8SKZ - chains A and K of the 11 polymer chains in the assembly; structure by electron microscopy, 3.50 A resolution.

Chain A:
Name: ATP-dependent DNA helicase DDM1, Lymphoid-specific helicase chimera
Organism: Arabidopsis thaliana
UniProt: chimeric construct of Q9XFH4, Q9NRZ9: residues 1-479 from Q9XFH4 (DDM1_ARATH) positions 1-479 (same numbers); residues 480-533 from Q9NRZ9 positions 500-553 (UniProt number = residue number + 20); residues 534-818 from Q9XFH4 (DDM1_ARATH) positions 480-764 (UniProt number = residue number - 54)
Amino-acid sequence (821 residues; row label = number of the first residue in the row; numbers below 1 keep their minus sign (Ser-2 is residue -2)):
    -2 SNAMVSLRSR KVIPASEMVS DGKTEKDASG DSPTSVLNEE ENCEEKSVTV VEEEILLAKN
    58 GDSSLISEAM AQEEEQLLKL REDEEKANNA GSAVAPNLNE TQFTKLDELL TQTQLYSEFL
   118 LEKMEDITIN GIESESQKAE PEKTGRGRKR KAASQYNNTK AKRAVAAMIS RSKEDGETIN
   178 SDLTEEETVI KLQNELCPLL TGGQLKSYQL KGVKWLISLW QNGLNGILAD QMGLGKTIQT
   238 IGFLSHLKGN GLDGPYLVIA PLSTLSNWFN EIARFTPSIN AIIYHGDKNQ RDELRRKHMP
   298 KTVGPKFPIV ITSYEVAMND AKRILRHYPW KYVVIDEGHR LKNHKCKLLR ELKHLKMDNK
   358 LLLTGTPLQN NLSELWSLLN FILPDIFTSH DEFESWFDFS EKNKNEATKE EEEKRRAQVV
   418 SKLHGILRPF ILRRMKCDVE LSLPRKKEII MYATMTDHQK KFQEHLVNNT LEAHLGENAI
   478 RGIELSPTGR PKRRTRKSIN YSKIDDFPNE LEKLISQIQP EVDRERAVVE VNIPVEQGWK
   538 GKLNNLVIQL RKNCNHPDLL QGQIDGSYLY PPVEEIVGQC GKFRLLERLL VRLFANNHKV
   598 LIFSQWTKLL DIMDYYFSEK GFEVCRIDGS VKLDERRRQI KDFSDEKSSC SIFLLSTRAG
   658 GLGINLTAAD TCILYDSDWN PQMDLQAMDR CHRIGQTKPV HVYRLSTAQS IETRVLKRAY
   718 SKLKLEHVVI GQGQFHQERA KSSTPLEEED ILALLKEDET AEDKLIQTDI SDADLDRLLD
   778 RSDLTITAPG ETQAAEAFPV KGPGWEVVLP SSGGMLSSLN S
Unresolved in the structure: -2 to 178, 474-479, 501-539, 732-754, 810-818
Sequence notes: expression tag (-2 to 0)
Swiss-Prot annotation at these positions:
  - motif: Arg145 to Gln152 (Nuclear localization signal 1), Asp333 to His336 (DEAH box), Leu429 to Val436 (Nuclear localization signal 2)
  - binding site (ATP): Asp227 to Thr234
  - modified residue (Phosphoserine): Ser483, Ser495
Residues lining bound ligands: ADP / beryllium trifluoride: Gln201, Gln206, Gly230, Leu231, Gly232, Lys233, Thr234, Ile235, Glu268, Asp333, Glu334, Gly660, Asn662, Arg687, Arg690, Ile691

Chain K:
Molecule: 192-nt DNA strand
Sequence (192 nucleotides; row label = number of the first residue in the row):
     7 CTGTTCAATA CATGCACAGG ATGTATATAT CTGACACGTG CCTGGAGACT AGGGAGTAAT
    67 CCCCTTGGCG GTTAAAACGC GGGGGACAGC GCGTACGTGC GTTTAAGCGG TGCTAGAGCT
   127 GTCTACGACC AATTGAGCGG CCTCGGCACC GGGATTCTCC AGAGGCCTAT TGGATTGGAA
   187 GTACAGGTTT TC
Unresolved in the structure: 7-16, 175-198

Chain A / chain K interface:
Residue-residue contacts - 12 pairs, chain A then chain K:
  Leu259(A) - DG77(K)  phosphate contact
  His282(A) - DT78(K)  salt bridge to the phosphate
  Lys285(A) - DT79(K)  phosphate contact
  Lys549(A) - DG74(K)  salt bridge to the phosphate
  Trp603(A) - DC75(K)  phosphate contact
  Thr604(A) - DC75(K)  phosphate contact
  Gly626(A) - DG76(K)  hydrogen bond to the phosphate
  Arg633(A) - DG77(K)  salt bridge to the phosphate
  Ser653(A) - DC75(K)  phosphate contact
  Ser653(A) - DG76(K)  hydrogen bond to the phosphate
  Arg655(A) - DC75(K)  sugar contact
  Ala656(A) - DG76(K)  hydrogen bond to the phosphate
Also at the interface, not in a pair above, chain A (15 interface residues in all): Arg288, Glu312, Gln602, Asp625
Also at the interface, not in a pair above, chain K (7 interface residues in all): DA80

Summary:
15 residues of chain A and 7 residues of chain K are in contact, with 3 hydrogen bonds and 3 salt bridges.
Polar contacts include Gly626(A)-DG76(K), Ser653(A)-DG76(K) and Ala656(A)-DG76(K). Bound to chain A: ADP /
beryllium trifluoride.
Here chain A is ATP-dependent DNA helicase DDM1, Lymphoid-specific helicase chimera (Arabidopsis thaliana) and
chain K is a 192-nt DNA strand. Entry 8SKZ (Cryo-EM structure of DDM1-HELLS chimera bound to the nucleosome)
was determined by electron microscopy.
